PDB entry 5ZVS | electron microscopy, 3.80 A resolution | chains 2 and 4 of the 12 polymer chains in the assembly

# Chain 2
Protein: VP2
Source organism: Grass carp reovirus
UniProtKB: Q9E3V9 (Q9E3V9_9REOV); residue numbers follow UniProt; this construct covers 1-1274
Sequence (1274 residues; each row starts with the number of its first residue):
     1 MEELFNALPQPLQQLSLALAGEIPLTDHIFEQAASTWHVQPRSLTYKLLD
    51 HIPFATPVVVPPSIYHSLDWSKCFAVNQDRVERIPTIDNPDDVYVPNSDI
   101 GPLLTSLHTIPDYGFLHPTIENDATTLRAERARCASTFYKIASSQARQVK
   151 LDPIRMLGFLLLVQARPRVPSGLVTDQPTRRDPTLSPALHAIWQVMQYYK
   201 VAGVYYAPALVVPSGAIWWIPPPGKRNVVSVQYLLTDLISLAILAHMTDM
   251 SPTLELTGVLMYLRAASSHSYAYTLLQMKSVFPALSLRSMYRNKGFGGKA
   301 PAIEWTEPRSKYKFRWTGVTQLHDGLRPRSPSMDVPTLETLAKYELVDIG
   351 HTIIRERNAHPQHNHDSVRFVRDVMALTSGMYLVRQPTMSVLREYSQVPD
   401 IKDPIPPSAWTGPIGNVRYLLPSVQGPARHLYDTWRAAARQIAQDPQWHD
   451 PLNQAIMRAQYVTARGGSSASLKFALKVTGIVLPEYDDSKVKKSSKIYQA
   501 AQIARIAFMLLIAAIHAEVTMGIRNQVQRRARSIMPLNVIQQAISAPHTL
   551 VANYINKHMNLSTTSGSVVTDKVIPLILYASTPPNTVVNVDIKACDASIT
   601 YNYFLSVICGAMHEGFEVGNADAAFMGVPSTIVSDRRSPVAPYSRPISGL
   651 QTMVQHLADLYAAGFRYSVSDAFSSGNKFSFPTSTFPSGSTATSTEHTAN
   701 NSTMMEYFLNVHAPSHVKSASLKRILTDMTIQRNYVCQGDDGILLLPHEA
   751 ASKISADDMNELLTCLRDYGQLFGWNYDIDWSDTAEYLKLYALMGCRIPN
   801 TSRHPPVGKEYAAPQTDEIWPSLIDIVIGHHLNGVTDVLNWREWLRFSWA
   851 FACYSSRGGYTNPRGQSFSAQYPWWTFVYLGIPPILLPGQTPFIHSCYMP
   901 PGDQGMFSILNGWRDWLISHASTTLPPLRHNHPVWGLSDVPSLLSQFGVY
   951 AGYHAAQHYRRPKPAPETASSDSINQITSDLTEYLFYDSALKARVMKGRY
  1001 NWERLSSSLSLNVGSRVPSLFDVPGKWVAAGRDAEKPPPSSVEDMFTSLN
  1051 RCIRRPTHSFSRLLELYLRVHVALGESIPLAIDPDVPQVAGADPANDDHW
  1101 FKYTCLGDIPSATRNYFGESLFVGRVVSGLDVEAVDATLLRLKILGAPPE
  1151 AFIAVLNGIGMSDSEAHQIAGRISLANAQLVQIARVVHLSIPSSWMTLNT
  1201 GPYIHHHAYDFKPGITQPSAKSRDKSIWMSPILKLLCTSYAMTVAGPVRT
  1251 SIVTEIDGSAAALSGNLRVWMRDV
Not modelled in the structure: 1-2, 526-537, 560-567, 688-693, 1274
Glycans and other covalent adducts: covalent link Lys-496/Tyr-498
What the authors report for this chain:
  - conformationally variable residues (order/disorder transition): Asp-488 to Lys-492, Asn-560 to Ser-567, Ser-688 to Thr-693, Lys-963 to Ser-979

# Chain 4
Protein: Putative core protein NTPase/VP5
Source organism: Grass carp reovirus
UniProtKB: Q8JU68 (Q8JU68_9REOV); residues 1-728 here = UniProt positions 1-728
Sequence (728 residues; row label = number of the first residue in the row):
     1 MITIVVIPTAHFSWTDTNFLNSVDYRLTSQPKIRDRFAVYAPGWLRRQLD
    51 EFSASLTASELLQALQTIPIPVKARCLLLPKPKRFAQWLLDVPSANIWHI
   101 PVTTLRATVASKHPSSDVYNYIPDHVPPNAEFDTVTRRVAAGRDIYVRST
   151 KVIGAPLCLAAPAKYYAGYLSTHQLDGIYPENWAPDNFHKREFCLTILPS
   201 LLGPRTFLLDVDADRDASYPLSVLWPQLRALALKSRLLLPPVALLRRVVD
   251 PGLKPTWSADSDAAFRALRLSRPSSASKPVGFDFSALPVVDIICLLESEP
   301 DDHGRIAPGTRLTIHSVPTDLLTSLSIQEGVRYPLRQESGMFVHWVLLAL
   351 LMSDDVTISGTRRSVKLETAHASARPFVHITVERCASARIIDVRGSPAMY
   401 ANAVCLTLPKGSYKSTIIDTLPAMFSDLPILEQAAVIDSDALGDSLRPSF
   451 ETQFLERLENLDPNLLDRAVASILSPTSDTSDDAVTTVLDAFNALYREIM
   501 TPAQRARLPLLTQQGRVLAFAHSDYELLSANIPIQVVRGSIPIDHVVNLL
   551 ARRNRVGGTALQVLLDYCYRTQASPLAPTPAGRLYKQLFGPWLMVPRLSE
   601 PLIKLRLVASAPAKVLRAAGWTIDGDPPLEVSCLCAYVTDRAAATALIER
   651 RLDSRALVTVGGDQLMFVEYAPPLPLVSIPRTFLLPVTYVVHWVPPQRVL
   701 LNGGNVSFTSGLEWTFDDDPQVVTSTGV
Not modelled in the structure: 1, 84-190, 271-281, 338-341, 445-453, 716-728

# How chain 2 and chain 4 interact
Contacting residue pairs (61; chain 2 residue first):
  Gln-78(2) / Leu-508(4)
  Asp-79(2) / Val-660(4)
  Asp-79(2) / Ser-707(4)
  Arg-80(2) / Val-658(4)
  Arg-80(2) / Ser-707(4)  hydrogen bond
  Arg-80(2) / Phe-708(4)
  Leu-127(2) / Ala-618(4)  hydrophobic
  Arg-128(2) / Val-706(4)
  Arg-128(2) / Ser-707(4)
  Glu-130(2) / Asn-705(4)  hydrogen bond
  Ser-396(2) / Asn-531(4)  hydrogen bond
  Gln-397(2) / Arg-497(4)  hydrogen bond
  Val-398(2) / Arg-497(4)  hydrogen bond (backbone-side chain)
  Val-398(2) / Tyr-525(4)  hydrophobic
  Val-398(2) / Ser-529(4)
  Lys-402(2) / Asp-490(4)
  Pro-404(2) / Leu-489(4)  hydrophobic
  Pro-404(2) / Thr-571(4)
  Pro-407(2) / Tyr-567(4)
  Pro-407(2) / Arg-570(4)
  Trp-410(2) / Pro-575(4)
  Pro-413(2) / Ala-577(4)  hydrophobic
  Gly-415(2) / Ala-577(4)
  Asn-416(2) / Leu-576(4)
  Asn-416(2) / Ala-577(4)  hydrogen bond (backbone-backbone)
  Arg-418(2) / Pro-578(4)
  Val-478(2) / Pro-675(4)  hydrophobic
  Val-478(2) / Val-677(4)
  Thr-479(2) / Pro-675(4)
  Thr-479(2) / Val-677(4)
  Glu-518(2) / Met-399(4)
  Val-519(2) / Met-399(4)  hydrophobic
  Val-519(2) / Tyr-400(4)  hydrogen bond (backbone-side chain)
  Tyr-601(2) / Ser-574(4)
  Tyr-601(2) / Pro-575(4)
  Tyr-601(2) / Leu-576(4)  hydrophobic
  Asn-602(2) / Tyr-525(4)
  Asn-602(2) / Ser-574(4)
  Asp-622(2) / Ala-58(4)
  Ala-624(2) / Ala-54(4)
  Pro-629(2) / Ser-53(4)
  Ser-630(2) / Val-223(4)
  Thr-631(2) / Ala-217(4)
  Ile-632(2) / Arg-215(4)
  Ile-632(2) / Ser-222(4)
  Ile-632(2) / Val-223(4)  hydrophobic
  Arg-636(2) / Ser-364(4)
  Pro-639(2) / Arg-363(4)
  Val-640(2) / Arg-362(4)  hydrogen bond (backbone-side chain)
  Ala-641(2) / Arg-362(4)
  Pro-642(2) / Arg-362(4)
  Pro-646(2) / Pro-226(4)
  Ala-658(2) / Leu-576(4)
  Ala-662(2) / Arg-538(4)  hydrogen bond (backbone-side chain)
  Ala-662(2) / Leu-576(4)  hydrophobic
  Lys-678(2) / Ala-671(4)
  Ser-680(2) / Pro-533(4)
  Phe-681(2) / Asn-531(4)
  Pro-682(2) / Asn-531(4)
  Pro-682(2) / Ile-532(4)
  Pro-682(2) / Pro-533(4)  hydrophobic
Also at the interface, not in a pair above, chain 2 (56 interface residues in all): Leu-392, Arg-393, Pro-399, Ile-401, Ile-405, Pro-406, Ile-512, Ile-515, Thr-520, Ser-606, Gly-627, Ser-644, Ala-663, Arg-666, Thr-683
Also at the interface, not in a pair above, chain 4 (52 interface residues in all): Asp-50, Thr-57, Ser-218, Asp-355, Arg-505, Leu-528, Ile-534, Val-615, Glu-669, Pro-673, Ser-678

# In short
56 residues of chain 2 and 52 residues of chain 4 are in contact; the contacts include 9 hydrogen bonds. Polar
contacts include Arg-80(2)/Ser-707(4), Glu-130(2)/Asn-705(4) and Ser-396(2)/Asn-531(4). From the paper:
conformational variability at Asp-488(2), Asn-560(2) and Ser-688(2) among others.
Here chain 2 is VP2 and chain 4 is Putative core protein NTPase/VP5, both from Grass carp reovirus. Entry 5ZVS
(Structure of RNA polymerase complex and genome within a dsRNA virus provides insights into the mechanisms
...) was determined by electron microscopy together with 5ZVT from the same study.
